PDB entry 9LRD | electron microscopy, 3.23 A resolution | chains B and E of the 5 polymer chains in the assembly

# Chain B
Molecule: Guanine nucleotide-binding protein G(I)/G(S)/G(T) subunit beta-1
Source organism: Rattus norvegicus
Reference sequence: P54311 (GBB1_RAT); residues 2-340 here = UniProt positions 2-340
Sequence (351 residues; each row starts with the number of its first residue; numbers below 1 keep their minus sign (Met-10 is residue -10)):
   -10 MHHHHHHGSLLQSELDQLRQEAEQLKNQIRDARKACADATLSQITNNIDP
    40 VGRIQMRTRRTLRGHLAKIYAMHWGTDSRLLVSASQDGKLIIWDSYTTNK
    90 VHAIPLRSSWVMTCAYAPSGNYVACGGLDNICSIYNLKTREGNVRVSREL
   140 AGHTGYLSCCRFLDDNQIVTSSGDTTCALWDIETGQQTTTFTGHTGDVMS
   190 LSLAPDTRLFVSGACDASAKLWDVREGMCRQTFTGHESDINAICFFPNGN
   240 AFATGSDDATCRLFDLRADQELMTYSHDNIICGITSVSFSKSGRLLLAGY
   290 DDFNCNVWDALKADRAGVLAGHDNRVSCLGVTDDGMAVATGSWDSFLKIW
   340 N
Unresolved in the structure: -10 to 4
Construct notes: expression tag (-10 to 1)
Disulfides: Cys103-Cys114
Swiss-Prot annotation at these positions:
  - modified residue: Ser2 (N-acetylserine), His266 (Phosphohistidine)

# Chain E
Molecule: scFv16
Source organism: Mus musculus
Notes: antibody fragment or engineered binder
Sequence (260 residues; numbered 1 to 248 plus 14 insertion-coded residues; 2 numbers in that range are skipped by the numbering (no residue carries them; nothing is unmodelled there); the number before each row is that of its first residue; a row labelled like 121A-121N holds insertion residues (121A, then the next letters in order)):
     1 DVQLVESGGGLVQPGGSRKLSCSASGFAFSSFGMHWVRQAPEKGLEWVAY
    51 ISSGSGTIYYADTVKGRFTISRDDPKNTLFLQMTSLRSEDTAMYYCVRSI
   101 YYYGSSPFDFWGQGTTLTVSS
121A-121N GGGGSGGGGSGGGG
   124 SDIVMTQATSSVPVTPGESVSISCRSSKSLLHSNGNTYLYWFLQRPGQSP
   174 QLLIYRMSNLASGVPDRFSGSGSGTAFTLTISRLEAEDVGVYYCMQHLEY
   224 PLTFGAGTKLELKAAAASSEDLYFQ
Unresolved in the structure: 1, 121A-121N, 236-248
Disulfides: Cys22-Cys96, Cys147-Cys217

# Chain B / chain E interface
Residue-residue contacts (15):
  Asp66(B) with Tyr103(E), hydrogen bond
  Arg68(B) with Tyr103(E)
  Leu69(B) with Tyr103(E), hydrophobic
  Asp83(B) with Tyr103(E)
  Val90(B) with Tyr102(E), hydrophobic
  Arg129(B) with Val2(E); Arg98(E); Asp109(E), salt bridge; Phe110(E)
  Glu130(B) with Gly26(E); Phe27(E); Ala28(E), hydrogen bond (backbone-backbone); Phe32(E)
  Gly131(B) with Phe32(E)
  Asn132(B) with Ala28(E)
Interface residues without a listed pair, chain B (10 interface residues in all): His91
Interface residues without a listed pair, chain E (12 interface residues in all): Ile100, Ser185

# Overview
Chain B and chain E form an interface of 10 and 12 residues respectively, with 2 hydrogen bonds and 1 salt
bridge. Polar pairs include Arg129(B)-Asp109(E), Asp66(B)-Tyr103(E) and Glu130(B)-Ala28(E).
Here chain B is Guanine nucleotide-binding protein G(I)/G(S)/G(T) subunit beta-1 (Rattus norvegicus) and chain
E is scFv16 (Mus musculus). Entry 9LRD (Cryo-EM structure of the histamine H1 receptor-Gi protein complex) was
determined by electron microscopy (same publication as 9LRB, 9LRC and 9LRE).
